PDB entry 4Y8Q | X-ray diffraction, 2.60 A resolution | chains Q and R of the 32 polymer chains in the assembly

[Chain Q]
Protein: Proteasome subunit alpha type-4
Organism: Saccharomyces cerevisiae (strain ATCC 204508 / S288c)
Notes: EC 3.4.25.1
Reference sequence: P40303 (PSA4_YEAST); residues -1 to 252 here correspond to UniProt positions 1-254 (UniProt number = residue number + 2)
Amino-acid sequence (254 residues; each row starts with the number of its first residue; numbers below 1 keep their minus sign (Met-1 is residue -1)):
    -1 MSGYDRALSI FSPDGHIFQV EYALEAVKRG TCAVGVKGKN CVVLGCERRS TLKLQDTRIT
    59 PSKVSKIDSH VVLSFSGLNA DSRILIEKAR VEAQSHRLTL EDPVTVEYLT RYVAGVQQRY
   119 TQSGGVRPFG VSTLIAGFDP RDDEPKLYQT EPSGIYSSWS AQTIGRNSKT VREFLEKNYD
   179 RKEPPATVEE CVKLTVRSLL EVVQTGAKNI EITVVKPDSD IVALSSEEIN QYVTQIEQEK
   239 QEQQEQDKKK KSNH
Unresolved in the structure: -1 to 0, 241-252
UniProt features mapped onto this chain:
  - modified residue: Thr58 (Phosphothreonine)

[Chain R]
Protein: Proteasome subunit alpha type-5
Organism: Saccharomyces cerevisiae (strain ATCC 204508 / S288c)
Notes: EC 3.4.25.1
Reference sequence: P32379 (PSA5_YEAST); residues -7 to 252 here correspond to UniProt positions 1-260 (UniProt number = residue number + 8)
Amino-acid sequence (260 residues; each row starts with the number of its first residue; numbers below 1 keep their minus sign (Met-7 is residue -7)):
    -7 MFLTRSEYDR GVSTFSPEGR LFQVEYSLEA IKLGSTAIGI ATKEGVVLGV EKRATSPLLE
    53 SDSIEKIVEI DRHIGCAMSG LTADARSMIE HARTAAVTHN LYYDEDINVE SLTQSVCDLA
   113 LRFGEGASGE ERLMSRPFGV ALLIAGHDAD DGYQLFHAEP SGTFYRYNAK AIGSGSEGAQ
   173 AELLNEWHSS LTLKEAELLV LKILKQVMEE KLDENNAQLS CITKQDGFKI YDNEKTAELI
   233 KELKEKEAAE SPEEADVEMS
Unresolved in the structure: -7 to 0, 118-124, 243-252

[How chain Q and chain R interact]
Residue-residue contacts (65):
  Asp3(Q) - Glu117(R)
  Arg4(Q) - Asp1(R)  salt bridge
  Arg4(Q) - Glu117(R)
  Ala5(Q) - Val4(R)  hydrophobic
  Ala5(Q) - Glu117(R)
  Ala5(Q) - Ser127(R)
  Ser7(Q) - Ser127(R)
  Ser7(Q) - Arg128(R)
  Ile8(Q) - Gln15(R)
  Phe9(Q) - Gln15(R)
  Phe9(Q) - Tyr18(R)  hydrophobic
  Phe9(Q) - Ser19(R)
  Phe9(Q) - Ala22(R)  hydrophobic
  Phe9(Q) - Leu73(R)  hydrophobic
  Phe9(Q) - Arg128(R)
  Phe9(Q) - Pro129(R)
  Phe9(Q) - Gly131(R)
  Ser10(Q) - Tyr18(R)
  Pro11(Q) - Tyr18(R)  hydrophobic
  Pro11(Q) - Glu21(R)
  Asp12(Q) - Glu21(R)
  Gly13(Q) - Tyr18(R)
  Gly13(Q) - Glu21(R)
  Gly13(Q) - Ala22(R)
  His14(Q) - Leu25(R)
  Ile15(Q) - Leu73(R)  hydrophobic
  Ile15(Q) - Arg128(R)
  Lys35(Q) - Glu52(R)  salt bridge
  Gln116(Q) - Ala75(R)
  Gln116(Q) - Asp76(R)
  Gln116(Q) - Arg128(R)
  Thr119(Q) - Arg128(R)  hydrogen bond (backbone-side chain)
  Gln120(Q) - Met126(R)
  Gln120(Q) - Ser127(R)  hydrogen bond (backbone-backbone)
  Gln120(Q) - Arg128(R)
  Gln120(Q) - Pro129(R)
  Gln120(Q) - Phe130(R)
  Ser121(Q) - Ser127(R)
  Gly122(Q) - Ser127(R)
  Ser151(Q) - Ala75(R)
  Gly152(Q) - Ala75(R)
  Ile153(Q) - Thr74(R)
  Ile153(Q) - Ala75(R)
  Ser155(Q) - Leu51(R)
  Ser155(Q) - Ser55(R)
  Ser156(Q) - Leu51(R)
  Ser156(Q) - Glu52(R)  hydrogen bond (backbone-backbone)
  Ser156(Q) - Ser55(R)  hydrogen bond (backbone-side chain)
  Trp157(Q) - Thr47(R)
  Trp157(Q) - Ser48(R)
  Trp157(Q) - Leu50(R)
  Trp157(Q) - Leu51(R)
  Trp157(Q) - Glu52(R)
  Ser158(Q) - Leu50(R)  hydrogen bond (backbone-backbone)
  Ser158(Q) - Glu52(R)  hydrogen bond
  Ala159(Q) - Leu50(R)
  Leu173(Q) - Leu50(R)  hydrophobic
  Glu174(Q) - Ser48(R)  hydrogen bond
  Glu174(Q) - Pro49(R)
  Glu174(Q) - Leu50(R)
  Tyr177(Q) - Leu50(R)  hydrophobic
  Arg179(Q) - Pro49(R)  hydrogen bond (side chain-backbone)
  Arg179(Q) - Leu50(R)
  Arg179(Q) - Leu51(R)  hydrogen bond (side chain-backbone)
  Arg179(Q) - Glu52(R)
Interface residues without a listed pair, chain Q (32 interface residues in all): Tyr154, Arg170
Interface residues without a listed pair, chain R (29 interface residues in all): Ser53, Glu57, Ser79

[In short]
Chain Q and chain R form an interface of 32 and 29 residues respectively, with 9 hydrogen bonds and 2 salt
bridges. Polar contacts include Arg4(Q)-Asp1(R), Lys35(Q)-Glu52(R) and Thr119(Q)-Arg128(R).
Chain Q is Proteasome subunit alpha type-4 and chain R is Proteasome subunit alpha type-5, both from
Saccharomyces cerevisiae (strain ATCC 204508 / S288c); the structure, Yeast 20S proteasome beta7-delta7_Cter
mutant in complex with Ac-PAY-ep, was determined by X-ray diffraction, deposited together with 4Y69, 4Y6A,
4Y6V, 4Y6Z, 4Y70, 4Y74 and 34 further entries.
